Entry 7D1Z (electron microscopy, 3.15 A resolution); this record covers chains C and I of the 11 polymer chains in the assembly.

# Chain C
Molecule: Histone H2A type 1-B/E
Source organism: Homo sapiens
Reference sequence: P04908 (H2A1B_HUMAN); residues 1-129 here correspond to UniProt positions 2-130 (UniProt number = residue number + 1)
Chain sequence (133 residues; row label = number of the first residue in the row; numbers below 1 keep their minus sign (Gly-3 is residue -3)):
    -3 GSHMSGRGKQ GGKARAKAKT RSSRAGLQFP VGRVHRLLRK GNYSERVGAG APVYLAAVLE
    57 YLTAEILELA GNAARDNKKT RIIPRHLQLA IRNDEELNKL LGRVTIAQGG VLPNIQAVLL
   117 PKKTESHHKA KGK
Not modelled in the structure: -3 to 11, 119-129
Differences from the reference sequence: expression tag (-3 to 0)
UniProt features mapped onto this chain:
  - modified residue: Ser1 (N-acetylserine), Arg3 (Citrulline), Lys5 (N6-(2-hydroxyisobutyryl)lysine), Lys9 (N6-(2-hydroxyisobutyryl)lysine), Lys13 (N6-(beta-hydroxybutyryl)lysine), Lys36 (N6-(2-hydroxyisobutyryl)lysine), Lys74 (N6-(2-hydroxyisobutyryl)lysine), Lys75 (N6-(2-hydroxyisobutyryl)lysine), Lys95 (N6-(2-hydroxyisobutyryl)lysine), Gln104 (N5-methylglutamine), Lys118 (N6-(2-hydroxyisobutyryl)lysine), Lys119 (N6-crotonyllysine), Thr120 (Phosphothreonine), Lys125 (N6-crotonyllysine)
  - cross-link (Glycyl lysine isopeptide (Lys-Gly)): Lys13 (interchain with G-Cter in ubiquitin), Lys15 (interchain with G-Cter in ubiquitin), Lys119 (interchain with G-Cter in ubiquitin)

# Chain I
Molecule: 145-nt DNA strand
Sequence (145 nucleotides; numbered -72 to 72; the number before each row is that of its first residue; numbers below 1 keep their minus sign (DA-72 is residue -72)):
   -72 ATCAGAATCC CGGTGCCGAG GCCGCTCAAT TGGTCGTAGA CAGCTCTAGC ACCGCTTAAA
   -12 CGCACGTACG CGCTGTCCCC CGCGTTTTAA CCGCCAAGGG GATTACTCCC TAGTCTCCAG
    48 GCACGTGTCA GATATATACA TCGAT

# How chain C and chain I interact
Residue-residue contacts (13; chain C residue first):
  Ala12(C) - DG-41(I)  phosphate contact
  Ala14(C) - DT-43(I)  phosphate contact
  Ala14(C) - DT-42(I)  sugar contact
  Lys15(C) - DT-43(I)  phosphate contact
  Lys15(C) - DT-42(I)  phosphate contact
  Thr16(C) - DT-43(I)  phosphate contact
  Arg17(C) - DT-43(I)  salt bridge to the phosphate
  Arg20(C) - DT-42(I)  salt bridge to the phosphate
  Gly28(C) - DA-44(I)  phosphate contact
  Gly28(C) - DT-43(I)  phosphate contact
  Arg32(C) - DA-44(I)  salt bridge to the phosphate
  Arg77(C) - DA-54(I)  sugar contact
  Arg77(C) - DG-53(I)  salt bridge to the phosphate
Other interface residues (no listed pair), chain C (13 interface residues in all): Lys13, Ser18, Arg29, Arg42
Other interface residues (no listed pair), chain I (9 interface residues in all): DA-45, DG-37, DA-35

# Overview
13 residues of chain C face 9 of chain I across their interface; the contacts include 4 salt bridges. Polar
contacts include Arg17(C)-DT-43(I), Arg20(C)-DT-42(I) and Arg32(C)-DA-44(I).
Here chain C is Histone H2A type 1-B/E (Homo sapiens) and chain I is a 145-nt DNA strand. Entry 7D1Z (Cryo-EM
structure of SET8-nucleosome complex) was determined by electron microscopy (same publication as 7D20).
